7B27 - chains AAA and CCC; structure by X-ray diffraction, 2.90 A resolution.

[Chain AAA]
Protein: Surface glycoprotein
Source organism: Severe acute respiratory syndrome coronavirus 2
UniProtKB: A0A6M6B9J6 (A0A6M6B9J6_SARS2); residues 307-528 here correspond to UniProt positions 306-527 (UniProt number = residue number - 1)
Chain sequence (222 residues; row label = number of the first residue in the row):
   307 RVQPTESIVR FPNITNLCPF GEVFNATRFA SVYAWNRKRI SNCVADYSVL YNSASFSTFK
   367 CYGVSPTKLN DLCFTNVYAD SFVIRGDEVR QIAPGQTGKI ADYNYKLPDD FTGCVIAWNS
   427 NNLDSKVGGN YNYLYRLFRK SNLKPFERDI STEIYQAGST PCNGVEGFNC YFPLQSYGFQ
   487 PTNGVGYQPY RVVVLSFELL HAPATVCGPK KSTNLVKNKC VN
Unresolved in the structure: 307-322, 505-506, 527-528
Disulfide bonds: Cys324-Cys349, Cys367-Cys420, Cys468-Cys476
Glycans and other covalent adducts: N-acetylglucosamine (NAG) linked to Asn331

[Chain CCC]
Protein: neutralizing nanobody NM1230
Source organism: Vicugna pacos
Notes: antibody fragment or engineered binder
Chain sequence (141 residues; each row starts with the number of its first residue):
     1 QVQLVESGGG LVRPGGSLRL SCVGSGFTFS GYAMNWYRQA PGKALELVAG ISNAGDLTHY
    61 EEPMKGRVAI SRANDKNTVY LQMDDLKPED TAVYRCHAPG VRVGTGERKD VWGQGAQVTV
   121 SSEQKLISEE DLKKKHHHHH H
Unresolved in the structure: 126-141
Disulfide bonds: Cys22-Cys96

[How chain AAA and chain CCC interact]
Contacting residue pairs (37; chain AAA residue first):
  Tyr339(AAA) - Ala44(CCC)
  Tyr339(AAA) - Leu45(CCC)  hydrogen bond (side chain-backbone)
  Ala340(AAA) - Ala44(CCC)  hydrophobic
  Lys432(AAA) - His59(CCC)
  Tyr437(AAA) - Asn35(CCC)
  Tyr437(AAA) - Tyr37(CCC)  hydrogen bond (backbone-side chain)
  Tyr437(AAA) - Leu47(CCC)
  Tyr437(AAA) - Pro99(CCC)  hydrophobic
  Asn438(AAA) - Leu47(CCC)
  Asn438(AAA) - Glu61(CCC)  hydrogen bond
  Leu440(AAA) - Tyr37(CCC)
  Leu440(AAA) - Trp112(CCC)  hydrophobic
  Tyr441(AAA) - Glu107(CCC)  hydrogen bond
  Phe444(AAA) - Arg108(CCC)
  Ile456(AAA) - Gln39(CCC)  hydrogen bond (backbone-side chain)
  Ile456(AAA) - Gly42(CCC)
  Ile456(AAA) - Lys43(CCC)
  Ile456(AAA) - Ala44(CCC)  hydrophobic
  Thr458(AAA) - Gln39(CCC)  hydrogen bond
  Thr458(AAA) - Leu45(CCC)
  Thr458(AAA) - Arg95(CCC)
  Glu472(AAA) - Arg102(CCC)  salt bridge
  Glu472(AAA) - Trp112(CCC)
  Gly473(AAA) - Gln1(CCC)
  Tyr477(AAA) - Arg108(CCC)
  Phe478(AAA) - Leu45(CCC)  hydrophobic
  Phe478(AAA) - Arg95(CCC)
  Phe478(AAA) - Trp112(CCC)  hydrophobic
  Leu480(AAA) - Leu45(CCC)  hydrophobic
  Leu480(AAA) - Trp112(CCC)  hydrogen bond (backbone-side chain)
  Gln481(AAA) - Glu107(CCC)  hydrogen bond (side chain-backbone)
  Gln481(AAA) - Arg108(CCC)
  Gln481(AAA) - Lys109(CCC)
  Gln481(AAA) - Asp110(CCC)  hydrogen bond
  Ser482(AAA) - His97(CCC)
  Ser482(AAA) - Pro99(CCC)
  Ser482(AAA) - Asp110(CCC)  hydrogen bond
Other interface residues (no listed pair), chain AAA (19 interface residues in all): Leu443, Phe474

[Summary]
The interface between chain AAA and chain CCC involves 19 residues on one side and 20 on the other, with 10
hydrogen bonds and 1 salt bridge. Among the polar pairs are Glu472(AAA)-Arg102(CCC), Tyr339(AAA)-Leu45(CCC)
and Tyr437(AAA)-Tyr37(CCC). Covalently linked N-acetylglucosamine: at Asn331(AAA).
Chain AAA is Surface glycoprotein (Severe acute respiratory syndrome coronavirus 2) and chain CCC is
neutralizing nanobody NM1230 (Vicugna pacos); the structure, RBD domain SARS-CoV2 in complex with neutralizing
nanobody NM1230, was determined by X-ray diffraction together with 7NKT from the same study.
